6REN - chain A; structure by X-ray diffraction, 1.30 A resolution.

# Chain A
Molecule: 3fPizza6-SH
From: synthetic construct
Sequence (256 residues; each row starts with the number of its first residue; numbers below 1 keep their minus sign (Gly-3 is residue -3)):
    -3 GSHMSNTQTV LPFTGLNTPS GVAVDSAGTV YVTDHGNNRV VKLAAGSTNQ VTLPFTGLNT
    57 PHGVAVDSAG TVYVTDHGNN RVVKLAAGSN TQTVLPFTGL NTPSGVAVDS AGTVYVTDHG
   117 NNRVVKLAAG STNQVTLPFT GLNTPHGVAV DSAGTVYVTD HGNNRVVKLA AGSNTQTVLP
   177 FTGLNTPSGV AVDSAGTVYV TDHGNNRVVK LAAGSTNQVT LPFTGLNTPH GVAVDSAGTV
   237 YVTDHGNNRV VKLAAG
Not modelled in the structure: -3 to 0, 252
Metal / ion sites: Zn2+ site 1: His31, His58, His73 (together with isopropyl alcohol); Zn2+ site 2: His58, His142, His226; Zn2+ site 3: His115, His142, His157 (together with isopropyl alcohol); Zn2+ site 4: His199, His226, His241 (together with isopropyl alcohol)

# Overview
His31, His58 and His73 coordinate Zn2+ site 1. The Zn2+ site 2 is built by His58, His142 and His226.
Chain A is 3fPizza6-SH (synthetic construct); the structure, Crystal structure of 3fPizza6-SH with Zn2+, was
determined by X-ray diffraction (same publication as 6REG, 6REH, 6REJ and 6REK).
